9MSJ - chains J and V of the 8 polymer chains in the assembly; structure by electron microscopy, 3.10 A resolution.

[Chain J]
Name: DNA-directed RNA polymerase subunit beta'
Organism: Escherichia coli
Notes: EC 2.7.7.6
UniProtKB: P0A8T7 (RPOC_ECOLI); residues 1-1407 here = UniProt positions 1-1407
Sequence (1415 residues; each row starts with the number of its first residue):
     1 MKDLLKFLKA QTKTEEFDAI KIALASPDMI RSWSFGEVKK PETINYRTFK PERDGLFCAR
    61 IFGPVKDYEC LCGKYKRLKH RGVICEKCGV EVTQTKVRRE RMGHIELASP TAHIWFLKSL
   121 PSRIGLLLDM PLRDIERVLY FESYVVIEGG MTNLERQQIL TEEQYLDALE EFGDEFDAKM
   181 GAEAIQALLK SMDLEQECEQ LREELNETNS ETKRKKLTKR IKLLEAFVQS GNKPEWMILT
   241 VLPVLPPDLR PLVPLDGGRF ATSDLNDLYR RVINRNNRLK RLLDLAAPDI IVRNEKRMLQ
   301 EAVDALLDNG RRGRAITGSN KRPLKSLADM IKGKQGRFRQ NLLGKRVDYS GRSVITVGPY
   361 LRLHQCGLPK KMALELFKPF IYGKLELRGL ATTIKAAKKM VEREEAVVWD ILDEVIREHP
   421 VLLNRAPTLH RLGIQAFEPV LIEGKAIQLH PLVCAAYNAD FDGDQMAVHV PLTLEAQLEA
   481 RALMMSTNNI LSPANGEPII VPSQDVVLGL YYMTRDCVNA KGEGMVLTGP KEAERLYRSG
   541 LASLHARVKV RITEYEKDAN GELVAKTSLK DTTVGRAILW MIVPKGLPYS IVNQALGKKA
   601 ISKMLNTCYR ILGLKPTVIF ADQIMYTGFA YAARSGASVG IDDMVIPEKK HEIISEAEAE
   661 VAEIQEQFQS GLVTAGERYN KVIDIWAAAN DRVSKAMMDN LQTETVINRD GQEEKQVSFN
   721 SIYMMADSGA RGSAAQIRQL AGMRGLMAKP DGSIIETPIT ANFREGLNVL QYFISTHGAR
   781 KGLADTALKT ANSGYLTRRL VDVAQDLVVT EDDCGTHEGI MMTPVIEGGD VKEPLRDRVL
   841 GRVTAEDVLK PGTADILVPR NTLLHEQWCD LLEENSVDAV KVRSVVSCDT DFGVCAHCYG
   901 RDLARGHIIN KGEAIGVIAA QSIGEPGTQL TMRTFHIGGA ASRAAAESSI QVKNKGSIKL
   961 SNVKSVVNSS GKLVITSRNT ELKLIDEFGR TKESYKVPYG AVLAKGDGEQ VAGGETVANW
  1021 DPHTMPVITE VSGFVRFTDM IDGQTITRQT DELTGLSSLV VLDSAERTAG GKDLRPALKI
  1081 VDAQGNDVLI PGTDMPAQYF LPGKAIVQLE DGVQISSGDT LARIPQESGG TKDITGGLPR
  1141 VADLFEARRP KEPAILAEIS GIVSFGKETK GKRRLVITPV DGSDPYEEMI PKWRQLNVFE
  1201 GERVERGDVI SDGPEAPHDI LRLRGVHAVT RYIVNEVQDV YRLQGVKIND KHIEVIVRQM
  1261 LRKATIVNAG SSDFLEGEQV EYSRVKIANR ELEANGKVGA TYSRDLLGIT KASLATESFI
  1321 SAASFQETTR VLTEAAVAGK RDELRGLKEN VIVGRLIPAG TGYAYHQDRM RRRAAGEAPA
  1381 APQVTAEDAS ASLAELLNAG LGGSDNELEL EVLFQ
Not modelled in the structure: 1, 1374-1415
Sequence notes: expression tag (1408-1415)
Metal / ion sites: Zn2+ site 1: Cys-70, Cys-72, Cys-85, Cys-88; Mg2+: Asp-460, Asp-462, Asp-464 (together with ADP, ATP); Zn2+ site 2: Cys-814, Cys-888, Cys-895, Cys-898
Small-molecule neighbours:
  - ADP (adenosine-5'-diphosphate): Arg-425, Ala-426, Pro-427, Asp-460, Asp-462, Gly-463, Asp-464
  - ATP (adenosine-5'-triphosphate): Arg-425, Pro-427, Asn-458, Asp-460, Asp-462, Asp-464, Arg-731, Thr-786, Gln-929, Met-932, Phe-935, His-936

[Chain V]
Molecule: dhsU (-60 to +30) template strand
Sequence (90 nucleotides; row label = number of the first residue in the row):
     1 CCACCCATAC TCTTACCTCC ATTTTTGTTC GTTGTATTTA TTGCAATTTT CGTGCCAATT
    61 TCTGGACACT GAAATTCTAA GGAACTTGCG
Not modelled in the structure: 1-12, 65-90

[Chain J / chain V interface]
Pairs across the interface (27):
  Asn-209(J) / DC16(V)  phosphate contact
  Ser-210(J) / DC17(V)  phosphate contact
  Glu-211(J) / DC17(V)  phosphate contact
  Lys-213(J) / DC16(V)  salt bridge to the phosphate
  Val-253(J) / DT35(V)  base contact
  Leu-255(J) / DA36(V)  base contact
  Leu-255(J) / DT37(V)  base contact
  Arg-259(J) / DT38(V)  salt bridge to the phosphate
  Ala-261(J) / DT37(V)  base contact
  Arg-270(J) / DT39(V)  base contact
  Arg-311(J) / DT25(V)  salt bridge to the phosphate
  Lys-334(J) / DT28(V)  salt bridge to the phosphate
  Lys-334(J) / DT29(V)  salt bridge to the phosphate
  Arg-339(J) / DG27(V)  salt bridge to the phosphate
  Arg-346(J) / DG31(V)  salt bridge to the phosphate
  Arg-352(J) / DG31(V)  sugar contact
  Pro-427(J) / DT29(V)  base contact
  Ala-787(J) / DT28(V)  base contact
  Thr-790(J) / DT28(V)  hydrogen bond to the base
  Ala-791(J) / DG27(V)  phosphate contact
  Ala-791(J) / DT28(V)  phosphate contact
  Gly-794(J) / DT28(V)  sugar contact
  Tyr-795(J) / DG27(V)  hydrogen bond to the phosphate
  Gln-1326(J) / DT26(V)  sugar contact
  Gln-1326(J) / DG27(V)  phosphate contact
  Glu-1327(J) / DT25(V)  phosphate contact
  Glu-1327(J) / DT26(V)  hydrogen bond to the phosphate
Other interface residues (no listed pair), chain J (32 interface residues in all): Lys-118, Leu-120, Thr-212, Phe-260, Thr-262, Ser-319, Arg-322, Ala-426, Thr-786, Arg-798
Other interface residues (no listed pair), chain V (15 interface residues in all): DT24, DC30

[Overview]
32 residues of chain J face 15 of chain V across their interface; the contacts include 3 hydrogen bonds and 7
salt bridges. Polar contacts include Thr-790(J)/DT28(V), Tyr-795(J)/DG27(V) and Glu-1327(J)/DT26(V). Chain J
binds ATP and ADP.
Chain J is DNA-directed RNA polymerase subunit beta' (Escherichia coli) and chain V is dhsU (-60 to +30)
template strand; the structure, de novo SigN RNA polymerase NTP-bound open complex (RPo+2A), was determined by
electron microscopy, deposited together with 9MSE, 9MSF, 9MSG and 9MSH.
